PDB entry 4BTP | X-ray diffraction, 3.70 A resolution | chains E and F of the 5 polymer chains in the assembly

# Chain E (and F)
Protein: p1
Organism: Pseudomonas phage phi8
Notes: chain F of this document is another copy of the same molecule, construct and numbering; everything in this record applies to it too
Reference sequence: Q9MC13 (Q9MC13_9VIRU); residue numbers follow UniProt; this construct covers 1-792
Amino-acid sequence (792 residues; row label = number of the first residue in the row):
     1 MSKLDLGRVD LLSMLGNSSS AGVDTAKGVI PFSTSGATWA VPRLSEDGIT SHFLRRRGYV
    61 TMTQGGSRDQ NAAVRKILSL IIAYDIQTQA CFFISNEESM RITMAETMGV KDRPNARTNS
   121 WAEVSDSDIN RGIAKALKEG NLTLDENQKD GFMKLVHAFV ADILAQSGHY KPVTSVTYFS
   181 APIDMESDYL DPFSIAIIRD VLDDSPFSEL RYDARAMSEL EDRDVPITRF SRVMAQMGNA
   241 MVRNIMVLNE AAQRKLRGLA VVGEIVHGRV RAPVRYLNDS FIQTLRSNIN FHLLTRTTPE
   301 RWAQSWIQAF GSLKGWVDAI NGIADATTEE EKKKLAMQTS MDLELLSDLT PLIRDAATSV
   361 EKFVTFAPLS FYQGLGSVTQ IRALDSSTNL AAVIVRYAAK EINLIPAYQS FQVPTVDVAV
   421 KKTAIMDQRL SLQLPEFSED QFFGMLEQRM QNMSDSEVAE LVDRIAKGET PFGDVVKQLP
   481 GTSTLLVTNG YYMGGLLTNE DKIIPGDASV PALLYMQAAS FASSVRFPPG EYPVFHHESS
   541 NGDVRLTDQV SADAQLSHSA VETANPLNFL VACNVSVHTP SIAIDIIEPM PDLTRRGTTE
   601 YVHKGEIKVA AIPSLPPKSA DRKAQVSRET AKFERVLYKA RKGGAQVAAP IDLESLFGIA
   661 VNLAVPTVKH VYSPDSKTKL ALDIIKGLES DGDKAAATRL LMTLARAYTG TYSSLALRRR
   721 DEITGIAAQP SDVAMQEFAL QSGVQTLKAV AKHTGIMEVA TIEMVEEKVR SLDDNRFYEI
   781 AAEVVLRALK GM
Unresolved in the structure: 1-22, 326-344, 791-792
Construct notes: engineered mutation Ala419 (Gly in Q9MC13), Asp691 (Glu in Q9MC13); conflict Ala716 (Gly in Q9MC13)
What the authors report for this chain:
  - specificity-determining residues: Val242 (citing earlier work)

# Chain E / chain F interface
Contacting residue pairs (66):
  Glu106(E) - Arg113(F)  salt bridge
  Thr107(E) - Pro114(F)
  Met108(E) - Arg113(F)
  Met108(E) - Pro114(F)
  Met108(E) - Asn115(F)
  Gly109(E) - Arg113(F)
  Thr118(E) - Asn115(F)
  Asn119(E) - Asn115(F)
  Trp121(E) - Pro114(F)
  Trp121(E) - Asn115(F)
  Trp121(E) - Ala116(F)
  Trp121(E) - Arg117(F)
  Trp121(E) - Pro226(F)  hydrophobic
  Ala122(E) - Pro114(F)  hydrophobic
  Ala122(E) - Asn115(F)
  Glu123(E) - Pro114(F)
  Glu123(E) - Thr228(F)  hydrogen bond
  Glu123(E) - Arg229(F)  salt bridge
  Glu123(E) - Arg232(F)
  Ser125(E) - Glu97(F)  hydrogen bond
  Ser125(E) - Arg101(F)  hydrogen bond
  Ser127(E) - Glu98(F)
  Asp128(E) - Arg101(F)  salt bridge
  Asp128(E) - Pro114(F)
  Arg131(E) - Arg113(F)
  Lys171(E) - Arg232(F)  hydrogen bond (backbone-side chain)
  Val173(E) - Glu97(F)
  Thr174(E) - Asn239(F)
  Phe411(E) - Asp85(F)
  Phe411(E) - Thr88(F)
  Gln412(E) - Gln89(F)  hydrogen bond (backbone-side chain)
  Gln412(E) - Leu142(F)
  Val413(E) - Phe92(F)  hydrophobic
  Val413(E) - Asn96(F)
  Pro414(E) - Phe93(F)  hydrophobic
  Pro414(E) - Asn96(F)  hydrogen bond (backbone-side chain)
  Pro414(E) - Ser99(F)
  Pro414(E) - Gly140(F)
  Pro414(E) - Leu142(F)  hydrophobic
  Thr415(E) - Glu98(F)
  Thr415(E) - Glu139(F)
  Thr415(E) - Gly140(F)  hydrogen bond (backbone-backbone)
  Thr415(E) - Asn141(F)
  Val416(E) - Glu98(F)  hydrogen bond (backbone-side chain)
  Val416(E) - Glu139(F)
  Asp417(E) - Asn141(F)
  Val418(E) - Asn141(F)
  Lys422(E) - Asn96(F)
  Ala424(E) - Phe92(F)  hydrophobic
  Met426(E) - Met246(F)  hydrophobic
  Met426(E) - Asn249(F)
  Asp427(E) - Gln253(F)
  Arg429(E) - Gln304(F)  hydrogen bond
  Arg429(E) - Ile307(F)
  Leu430(E) - Glu300(F)
  Gly597(E) - Met246(F)
  Glu600(E) - Ser95(F)
  Ser619(E) - Thr498(F)
  Ser619(E) - Asn499(F)
  Ile659(E) - Arg301(F)
  Ala660(E) - Asp85(F)
  Asp721(E) - Asp501(F)
  Glu722(E) - Asp501(F)
  Glu722(E) - Gly506(F)
  Glu722(E) - Asp507(F)
  Ile723(E) - Ser509(F)
Other interface residues (no listed pair), chain E (46 interface residues in all): Arg117, Val124, Pro172, Gln409, Gln428, Arg596, Gly658, Arg718
Other interface residues (no listed pair), chain F (40 interface residues in all): Asp112, Gln308

# In short
46 residues of chain E and 40 residues of chain F are in contact, with 9 hydrogen bonds and 3 salt bridges.
Polar contacts include Glu106(E)-Arg113(F), Glu123(E)-Arg229(F) and Asp128(E)-Arg101(F). The paper reports the
specificity determinant Val242(E).
Both chains are p1 (Pseudomonas phage phi8). Entry 4BTP (Structure of the capsid protein P1 of the
bacteriophage phi8) was determined by X-ray diffraction, deposited together with 4BX4.
